Entry 7BTY (electron microscopy, 3.20 A resolution); this record covers chains A and B of the 4 polymer chains in the assembly.

[Chain A]
Name: Mitochondrial outer membrane beta-barrel protein
From: Saccharomyces cerevisiae
Reference sequence: E9P977 (E9P977_YEASX); residue numbers follow UniProt; this construct covers 122-484
Amino-acid sequence (363 residues; each row starts with the number of its first residue):
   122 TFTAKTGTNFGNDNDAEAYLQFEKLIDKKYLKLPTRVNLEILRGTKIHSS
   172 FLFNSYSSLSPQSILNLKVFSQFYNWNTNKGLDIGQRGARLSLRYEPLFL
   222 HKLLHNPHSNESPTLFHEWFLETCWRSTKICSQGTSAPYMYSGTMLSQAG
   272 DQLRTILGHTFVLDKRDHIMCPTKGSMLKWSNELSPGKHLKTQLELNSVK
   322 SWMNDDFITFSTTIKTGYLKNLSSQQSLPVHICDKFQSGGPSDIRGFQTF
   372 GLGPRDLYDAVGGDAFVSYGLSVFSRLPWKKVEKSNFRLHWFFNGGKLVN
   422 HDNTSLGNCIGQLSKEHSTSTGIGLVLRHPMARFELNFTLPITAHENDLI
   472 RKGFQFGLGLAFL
Unresolved in the structure: 218-232

[Chain B]
Name: Sorting assembly machinery 35 kDa subunit
From: Saccharomyces cerevisiae
Reference sequence: P14693 (SAM35_YEAST); residue numbers follow UniProt; this construct covers 1-329
Amino-acid sequence (329 residues; row label = number of the first residue in the row):
     1 MVSSFSVPMPVKRIFDTFPLQTYAAQTDKDEAVALEIQRRSYTFTERGGG
    51 SSELTVEGTYKLGVYNVFLEANTGAALATDPWCLFVQLALCQKNGLVLPT
   101 HSQEQTPSHTCNHEMLVLSRLSNPDEALPILVEGYKKRIIRSTVAISEIM
   151 RSRILDDAEQLMYYTLLDTVLYDCWITQIIFCASDAQFMELYSCQKLSGS
   201 IVTPLDVENSLLQKLSAKSLKISLTKRNKFQFRHREIVKSMQGVYHNHHN
   251 SVNQEQVLNVLFENSKQVLLGLKDMLKSDGQPTYLHLKIASYILCITNVK
   301 EPIKLKTFVENECKELVQFAQDTLKNFVQ
Unresolved in the structure: 1-15, 47-53, 102-109

[Interface between chain A and chain B]
Residue-residue contacts (91):
  W246(A) - L212(B)
  W246(A) - L215(B)
  W246(A) - S216(B)
  T249(A) - L121(B)
  K250(A) - L121(B)
  K250(A) - N123(B)
  K250(A) - P124(B)  hydrogen bond (side chain-backbone)
  K250(A) - E126(B)  salt bridge
  I251(A) - L121(B)  hydrogen bond (backbone-backbone)
  I251(A) - S122(B)
  I251(A) - N123(B)
  I251(A) - P124(B)
  S253(A) - P124(B)
  Q254(A) - P124(B)
  A258(A) - R138(B)
  P259(A) - R138(B)
  Y262(A) - S122(B)
  Y262(A) - P124(B)
  Y262(A) - R138(B)  hydrogen bond (backbone-side chain)
  Y262(A) - I140(B)  hydrophobic
  S263(A) - R138(B)
  G264(A) - I37(B)
  G264(A) - R138(B)
  T265(A) - V33(B)
  L267(A) - L118(B)
  L267(A) - S122(B)
  L267(A) - V132(B)  hydrophobic
  S268(A) - E36(B)  hydrogen bond
  S268(A) - I37(B)
  S268(A) - R40(B)
  Q269(A) - V33(B)
  A270(A) - S119(B)
  A270(A) - L121(B)
  A270(A) - S122(B)
  G271(A) - S119(B)
  G271(A) - L121(B)
  D272(A) - R120(B)  salt bridge
  D272(A) - Q195(B)
  D272(A) - L212(B)
  D272(A) - L220(B)
  Q273(A) - L212(B)
  L274(A) - E208(B)
  L274(A) - L211(B)  hydrophobic
  L274(A) - L212(B)
  L274(A) - L215(B)  hydrophobic
  T276(A) - E208(B)
  K309(A) - E208(B)  salt bridge
  N342(A) - A32(B)
  Q347(A) - A32(B)
  Q347(A) - L35(B)
  S348(A) - R39(B)
  L349(A) - L205(B)  hydrophobic
  P350(A) - A32(B)
  P350(A) - V33(B)
  P350(A) - E36(B)
  K356(A) - D30(B)  salt bridge
  G374(A) - Q26(B)
  P375(A) - Q26(B)
  P375(A) - D28(B)
  P375(A) - K29(B)
  R376(A) - K29(B)  hydrogen bond (backbone-side chain)
  D377(A) - Y135(B)
  L378(A) - Y135(B)
  Y379(A) - K136(B)
  K418(A) - Q26(B)
  L419(A) - Q26(B)  hydrogen bond (backbone-side chain)
  V420(A) - D28(B)
  N421(A) - D28(B)  hydrogen bond (backbone-side chain)
  E437(A) - Y23(B)
  H438(A) - Y23(B)
  L461(A) - F18(B)  hydrophobic
  P462(A) - F18(B)
  P462(A) - P19(B)
  I463(A) - F18(B)  hydrophobic
  I463(A) - P19(B)
  I463(A) - L20(B)  hydrogen bond (backbone-backbone)
  I463(A) - Q21(B)
  T464(A) - Q21(B)
  T464(A) - Y23(B)
  A465(A) - Q21(B)  hydrogen bond (backbone-backbone)
  A465(A) - T22(B)
  A465(A) - Y23(B)  hydrogen bond (backbone-backbone)
  H466(A) - T22(B)
  H466(A) - Y23(B)
  H466(A) - A24(B)
  H466(A) - A25(B)
  E467(A) - T22(B)
  E467(A) - Y23(B)  hydrogen bond (backbone-backbone)
  E467(A) - A25(B)
  N468(A) - A25(B)
  K473(A) - P19(B)
Interface residues without a listed pair, chain A (55 interface residues in all): S248, C252, G255, R275, Q346, D385
Interface residues without a listed pair, chain B (45 interface residues in all): D16, E31, K61, L116, S219

[In short]
55 residues of chain A and 45 residues of chain B are in contact; the contacts include 11 hydrogen bonds and 4
salt bridges. Polar pairs include K250(A)-E126(B), D272(A)-R120(B) and K309(A)-E208(B).
Here chain A is Mitochondrial outer membrane beta-barrel protein and chain B is Sorting assembly machinery 35
kDa subunit, both from Saccharomyces cerevisiae. Entry 7BTY (The mitochondrial SAM-Mdm10 supercomplex in
Nanodisc from S.cere) was determined by electron microscopy (same publication as 7BTW and 7BTX).
